Entry 4OJ0 (X-ray diffraction, 1.70 A resolution); this record covers chain A.

== Chain A ==
Name: Fluorescent protein FP480
Source organism: Entacmaea quadricolor
UniProtKB: D0VX33 (D0VX33_ENTQU); aligned to UniProt positions 3-233 over residues 3-233
Amino-acid sequence (244 residues; numbered -5 to 240; 2 numbers in that range are skipped by the numbering (no residue carries them; nothing is unmodelled there); the number before each row is that of its first residue; numbers below 1 keep their minus sign (Asp-5 is residue -5)):
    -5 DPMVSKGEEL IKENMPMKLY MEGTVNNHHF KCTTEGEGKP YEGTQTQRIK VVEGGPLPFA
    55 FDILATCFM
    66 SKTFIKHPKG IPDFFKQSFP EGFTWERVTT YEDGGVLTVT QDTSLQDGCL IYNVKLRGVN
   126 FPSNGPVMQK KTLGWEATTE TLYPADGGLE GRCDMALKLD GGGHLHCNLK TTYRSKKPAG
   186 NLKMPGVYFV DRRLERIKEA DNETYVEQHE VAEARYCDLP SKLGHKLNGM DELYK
Unresolved in the structure: -5 to 1, 229-240
Construct notes: expression tag (-5 to 2, 234-240); conflict Lys6 (Thr in D0VX33), Pro10 (His in D0VX33), Thr28 (Ser in D0VX33), 19 further conflict positions vs the reference (D0VX33) not listed; chromophore (63, 63, 63); engineered mutation Glu218 (Val in D0VX33)
Modified / non-standard residues: Met63 ({(4Z)-4-(4-hydroxybenzylidene)-2-[3-(methylthio)propanimidoyl]-5-oxo-4,5-dihydro-1H-imidazol-1-yl}acetic acid; NRQ)
Covalently attached groups: covalent link Met63-Ser66
Reported in the primary citation:
  - contacts within the chain: Thr28-Gln41 (hydrogen bond)

== Summary ==
From the paper: contacts within the chain involving Thr28 and Gln41.
Chain A is Fluorescent protein FP480 (Entacmaea quadricolor); the structure, mCardinal V218E, was determined
by X-ray diffraction (same publication as 4OQW).
